PDB entry 2PKR | X-ray diffraction, 2.40 A resolution | chains O and Q of the 4 polymer chains in the assembly

# Chain O (and Q)
Molecule: Glyceraldehyde-3-phosphate dehydrogenase Aor
Organism: Spinacia oleracea
Notes: EC 1.2.1.13; chain Q of this document is another copy of the same molecule, construct and numbering; everything in this record applies to it too
Reference sequence: P19866 (G3PA_SPIOL); the construct lacks a stretch of the UniProt sequence and is renumbered around it, so the offset changes along the chain: 0-18 = UniProt 66-84; 19-34 = UniProt 87-102; 36-60 = UniProt 103-127; 61-122 = UniProt 129-190; 2 more segments
Chain sequence (365 residues; each row starts with the number of its first residue; note: 2 numbers in that range are skipped by the numbering (no residue carries them; nothing is unmodelled there); a row labelled like 18A-18B holds insertion residues (18A, then the next letters in order); numbering starts at 0):
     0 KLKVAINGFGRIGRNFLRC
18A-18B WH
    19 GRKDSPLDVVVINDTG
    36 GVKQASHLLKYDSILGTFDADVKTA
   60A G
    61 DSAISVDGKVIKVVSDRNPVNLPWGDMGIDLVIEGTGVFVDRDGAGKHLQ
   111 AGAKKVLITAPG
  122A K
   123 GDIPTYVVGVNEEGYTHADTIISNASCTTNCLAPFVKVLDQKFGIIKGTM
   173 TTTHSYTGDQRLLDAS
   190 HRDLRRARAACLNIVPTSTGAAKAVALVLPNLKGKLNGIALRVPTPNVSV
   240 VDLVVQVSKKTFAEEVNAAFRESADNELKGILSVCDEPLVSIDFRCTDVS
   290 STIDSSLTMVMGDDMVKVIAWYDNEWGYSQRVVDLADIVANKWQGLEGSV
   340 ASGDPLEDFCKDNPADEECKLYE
Disordered / not traced: 335-362
UniProt features mapped onto this chain:
  - active site: Cys-149 (Nucleophile)
  - binding site (NADP(+)): Arg-10, Ile-11, Asp-32, Arg-77, Asn-313
  - binding site (D-glyceraldehyde 3-phosphate): Ser-148 to Thr-150, Thr-179, Arg-195, Thr-208, Gly-209, Arg-231
  - site: His-176 (Activates thiol group during catalysis)
From the paper describing this entry:
  - binding site for sulfate ion: Ser-148, Thr-150, Thr-208, Gly-209
  - binding site for NADPH: Arg-77, Ser-188
  - catalytic residues: Cys-149, His-176 (citing earlier work)

# Chain O / chain Q interface
Pairs across the interface (12):
  His-42(O) with Pro-277(Q), hydrogen bond (side chain-backbone); Leu-278(Q)
  Tyr-46(O) with Glu-276(Q), hydrogen bond; Leu-278(Q), hydrophobic; Asp-282(Q)
  Ser-48(O) with Ile-281(Q)
  Glu-276(O) with Tyr-46(Q), hydrogen bond
  Pro-277(O) with His-42(Q), hydrogen bond (backbone-side chain)
  Leu-278(O) with His-42(Q); Tyr-46(Q), hydrophobic
  Ile-281(O) with Ser-48(Q)
  Asp-282(O) with Tyr-46(Q)
Interface residues without a listed pair, chain O (10 interface residues in all): Asp-47, Thr-52
Interface residues without a listed pair, chain Q (10 interface residues in all): Asp-47, Thr-52

# Summary
The chain O/chain Q interface involves 10 residues from each chain; the contacts include 4 hydrogen bonds.
Among the polar pairs are His-42(O)/Pro-277(Q) and Tyr-46(O)/Glu-276(Q). The paper reports catalytic residues
Cys-149(O) and His-176(O); a binding site for sulfate ion at Ser-148(O), Thr-150(O) and Thr-208(O) among
others.
Chain O and chain Q are both Glyceraldehyde-3-phosphate dehydrogenase Aor (Spinacia oleracea); the structure,
Crystal structure of (A+CTE)4 chimeric form of photosyntetic glyceraldehyde-3-phosphate dehydrogenase,
complexed with NADP, was determined by X-ray diffraction, deposited together with 2PKQ.
